Entry 9C6G (electron microscopy, 4.26 A resolution (low resolution: residue-level contacts below are approximate; hydrogen-bond / salt-bridge calls are withheld)); this record covers chains 9 and C of the 12 polymer chains in the assembly.

# Chain 9
Molecule: DNA replication licensing factor MCM3
Source organism: Homo sapiens
Notes: EC 3.6.4.12
UniProt: P25205 (MCM3_HUMAN); residues 1-808 here = UniProt positions 1-808
Sequence (808 residues; each row starts with the number of its first residue):
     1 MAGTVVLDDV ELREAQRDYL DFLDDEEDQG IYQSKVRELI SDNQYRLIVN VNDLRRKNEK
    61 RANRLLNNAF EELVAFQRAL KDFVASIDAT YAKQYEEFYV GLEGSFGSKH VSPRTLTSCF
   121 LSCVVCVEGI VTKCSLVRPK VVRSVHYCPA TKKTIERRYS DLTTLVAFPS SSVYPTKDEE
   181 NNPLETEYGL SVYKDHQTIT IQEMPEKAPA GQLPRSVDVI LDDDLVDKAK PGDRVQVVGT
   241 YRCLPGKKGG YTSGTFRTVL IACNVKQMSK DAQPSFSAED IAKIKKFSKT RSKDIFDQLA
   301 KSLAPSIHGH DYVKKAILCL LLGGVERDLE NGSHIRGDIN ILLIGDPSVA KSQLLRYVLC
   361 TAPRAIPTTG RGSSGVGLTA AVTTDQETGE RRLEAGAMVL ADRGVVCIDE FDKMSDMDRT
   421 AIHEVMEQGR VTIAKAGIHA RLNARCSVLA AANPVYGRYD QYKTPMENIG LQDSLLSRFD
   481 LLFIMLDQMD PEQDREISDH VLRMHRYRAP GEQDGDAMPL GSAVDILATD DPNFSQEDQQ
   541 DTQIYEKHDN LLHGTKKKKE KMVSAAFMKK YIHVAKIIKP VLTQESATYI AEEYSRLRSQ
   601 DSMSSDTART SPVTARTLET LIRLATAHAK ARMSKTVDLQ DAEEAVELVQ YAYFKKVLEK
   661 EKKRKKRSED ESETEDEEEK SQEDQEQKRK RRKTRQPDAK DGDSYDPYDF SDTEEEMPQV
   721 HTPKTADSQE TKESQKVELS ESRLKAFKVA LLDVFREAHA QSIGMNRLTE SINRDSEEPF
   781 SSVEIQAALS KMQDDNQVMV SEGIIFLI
Not modelled in the structure: 1, 160-172, 246-253, 272-278, 386-390, 509-563, 604-611, 655-808
Curated features (UniProtKB/Swiss-Prot):
  - motif: S477 to D480 (Arginine finger)
  - binding site (ADP): Q353, L393, E394, A395, A397
  - binding site (ATP): A523, R664
  - modified residue: A2 (N-acetylalanine), S160 (Phosphoserine), S275 (Phosphoserine), K293 (N6-acetyllysine), S535 (Phosphoserine), K547 (N6-acetyllysine), S611 (Phosphoserine), S668 (Phosphoserine), S672 (Phosphoserine), T674 (Phosphothreonine), S681 (Phosphoserine), Y708 (Phosphotyrosine), S711 (Phosphoserine), T713 (Phosphothreonine), T722 (Phosphothreonine), T725 (Phosphothreonine), S728 (Phosphoserine), S734 (Phosphoserine)
  - mutagenesis: S535 (S535A: 50% reduction in phosphorylation by ATM or ATR)

# Chain C
Molecule: DNA replication licensing factor MCM7
Source organism: Homo sapiens
Notes: EC 3.6.4.12
UniProt: P33993 (MCM7_HUMAN); numbering as in UniProt (aligned over 1-719)
Sequence (719 residues; row label = number of the first residue in the row):
     1 MALKDYALEK EKVKKFLQEF YQDDELGKKQ FKYGNQLVRL AHREQVALYV DLDDVAEDDP
    61 ELVDSICENA RRYAKLFADA VQELLPQYKE REVVNKDVLD VYIEHRLMME QRSRDPGMVR
   121 SPQNQYPAEL MRRFELYFQG PSSNKPRVIR EVRADSVGKL VTVRGIVTRV SEVKPKMVVA
   181 TYTCDQCGAE TYQPIQSPTF MPLIMCPSQE CQTNRSGGRL YLQTRGSRFI KFQEMKMQEH
   241 SDQVPVGNIP RSITVLVEGE NTRIAQPGDH VSVTGIFLPI LRTGFRQVVQ GLLSETYLEA
   301 HRIVKMNKSE DDESGAGELT REELRQIAEE DFYEKLAASI APEIYGHEDV KKALLLLLVG
   361 GVDQSPRGMK IRGNINICLM GDPGVAKSQL LSYIDRLAPR SQYTTGRGSS GVGLTAAVLR
   421 DSVSGELTLE GGALVLADQG VCCIDEFDKM AEADRTAIHE VMEQQTISIA KAGILTTLNA
   481 RCSILAAANP AYGRYNPRRS LEQNIQLPAA LLSRFDLLWL IQDRPDRDND LRLAQHITYV
   541 HQHSRQPPSQ FEPLDMKLMR RYIAMCREKQ PMVPESLADY ITAAYVEMRR EAWASKDATY
   601 TSARTLLAIL RLSTALARLR MVDVVEKEDV NEAIRLMEMS KDSLLGDKGQ TARTQRPADV
   661 IFATVRELVS GGRSVRFSEA EQRCVSRGFT PAQFQAALDE YEELNVWQVN ASRTRITFV
Not modelled in the structure: 1-2, 115-119, 284-289, 312-319, 645-719
Disulfides: C442-C482
Curated features (UniProtKB/Swiss-Prot):
  - motif: S513 to D516 (Arginine finger)
  - binding site (ATP): Y345, G384, A386, K387, S388, N489, R514, R604
  - modified residue: A2 (N-acetylalanine), S121 (Phosphoserine), S314 (Phosphoserine), S365 (Phosphoserine), S500 (Phosphoserine), S678 (Phosphoserine)
  - cross-link (Glycyl lysine isopeptide (Lys-Gly)): K15 (interchain with G-Cter in SUMO2), K28 (interchain with G-Cter in SUMO2)

# How chain 9 and chain C interact
Contacting residue pairs - 41 pairs, chain 9 then chain C:
  R138(9) - L293(C)
  R138(9) - S294(C)
  R138(9) - E295(C)
  P139(9) - A154(C)
  P139(9) - L292(C)
  P139(9) - S294(C)
  P139(9) - T296(C)
  K140(9) - L292(C)
  V141(9) - L292(C)
  Y147(9) - Y6(C)
  E185(9) - R72(C)
  E185(9) - K75(C)
  E187(9) - Y6(C)
  E187(9) - N69(C)
  E187(9) - R72(C)
  Y188(9) - L278(C)
  G189(9) - E68(C)
  G189(9) - N69(C)
  G189(9) - K159(C)
  Y193(9) - A154(C)
  Y193(9) - V157(C)
  K194(9) - A154(C)
  D195(9) - A154(C)
  D227(9) - R153(C)
  N331(9) - V246(C)
  H334(9) - V540(C)
  H334(9) - H541(C)
  H423(9) - E446(C)
  E424(9) - G408(C)
  Q428(9) - Y403(C)
  R430(9) - V246(C)
  R430(9) - G247(C)
  H439(9) - I249(C)
  A440(9) - I249(C)
  R441(9) - R150(C)
  R441(9) - G247(C)
  R441(9) - N248(C)
  R441(9) - I249(C)
  D473(9) - K449(C)
  R598(9) - D523(C)
  A615(9) - P383(C)
Other interface residues (no listed pair), chain 9 (44 interface residues in all): Y159, T186, L190, D328, L329, G332, T420, E427, S474, L475, T588, A591, E592, Y594, S595, V613, L618, E619, I622
Other interface residues (no listed pair), chain C (45 interface residues in all): R71, D155, G158, Q238, P250, P279, E343, V385, R407, P525, R527, D530, L531, L533, A534, Q535, I537

# Overview
44 residues of chain 9 and 45 residues of chain C are in contact. UniProt lists 5 ADP-binding residues,
ATP-binding residues A523(9) and R664(9) and one mutagenesis site on chain 9; 8 ATP-binding residues on chain
C.
Chain 9 is DNA replication licensing factor MCM3 and chain C is DNA replication licensing factor MCM7, both
from Homo sapiens; the structure, Mcm double hexamer from human, was determined by electron microscopy.
